PDB entry 8EFQ | electron microscopy, 3.30 A resolution | chains P and R of the 5 polymer chains in the assembly

== Chain P ==
Molecule: Damgo
Amino-acid sequence (4 residues; each row starts with the number of its first residue):
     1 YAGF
Glycans and other covalent adducts: ethanolamine (ETA) linked to F4
Modified residues: A2 (D-alanine; DAL); F4 (N-methylphenylalanine; MEA)

== Chain R ==
Molecule: Mu-type opioid receptor
From: Homo sapiens
UniProtKB: P35372 (OPRM_HUMAN); residues 2-368 here = UniProt positions 2-368
Amino-acid sequence (367 residues; row label = number of the first residue in the row):
     2 DSSAAPTNASNCTDALAYSSCSPAPSPGSWVNLSHLDGNLSDPCGPNRTD
    52 LGGRDSLCPPTGSPSMITAITIMALYSIVCVVGLFGNFLVMYVIVRYTKM
   102 KTATNIYIFNLALADALATSTLPFQSVNYLMGTWPFGTILCKIVISIDYY
   152 NMFTSIFTLCTMSVDRYIAVCHPVKALDFRTPRNAKIINVCNWILSSAIG
   202 LPVMFMATTKYRQGSIDCTLTFSHPTWYWENLLKICVFIFAFIMPVLIIT
   252 VCYGLMILRLKSVRMLSGSKEKDRNLRRITRMVLVVVAVFIVCWTPIHIY
   302 VIIKALVTIPETTFQTVSWHFCIALGYTNSCLNPVLYAFLDENFKRCFRE
   352 FCIPTSSNIEQQNSTRI
Unresolved in the structure: 2-66, 350-368
Disulfides: C142-C219
Swiss-Prot annotation at these positions:
  - motif: N334 to Y338 (NPxxY)
  - modified residue: Y168 (Phosphotyrosine), S365 (Phosphoserine)
  - lipidation: C353 (S-palmitoyl cysteine)
  - glycosylation (N-linked (GlcNAc...) asparagine): N9, N12, N33, N40, N48
  - mutagenesis: C142 (C142A/S: Abolishes ligand binding; when associated with A-219 or S-219), C219 (C219A/S: Abolishes ligand binding; when associated with A-142 or S-142), K273 (K273A: Impairs interaction with calmodulin), R275 (R275A: Impairs interaction with calmodulin)
Reported in the primary citation:
  - mutagenesis - W295A, W320A: abolished signaling with Damgo (chain P)
  - mutagenesis - N152A: increased signaling
  - mutagenesis - D149A, Y150A: decreased signaling in response to ohmefentanyl
  - specificity-determining residues: N129, W320 (proposed by the authors, not directly observed)
  - mutagenesis - I298A, W320A, I324A: decreased signaling in response to sufentanil
  - mutagenesis - I298A, W320A, I324A: decreased signaling in response to remifentanil

== Chain P / chain R interface ==
Residue-residue contacts (18):
  Y1(P) - D149(R)  hydrogen bond (backbone-side chain)
  Y1(P) - M153(R)  hydrophobic
  Y1(P) - V238(R)  hydrophobic
  Y1(P) - I298(R)  hydrophobic
  Y1(P) - H299(R)
  Y1(P) - V302(R)
  Y1(P) - I324(R)
  Y1(P) - Y328(R)
  A2(P) - I298(R)
  A2(P) - V302(R)
  A2(P) - W320(R)
  A2(P) - I324(R)
  G3(P) - Q126(R)
  G3(P) - I324(R)
  F4(P) - Q126(R)
  F4(P) - N129(R)
  F4(P) - V145(R)
  F4(P) - C219(R)
Also at the interface, not in a pair above, chain R (16 interface residues in all): W135, I146, Y150

== Summary ==
Chain P and chain R form an interface of 4 and 16 residues respectively, with 1 hydrogen bond. Its one
hydrogen-bonded contact is Y1(P)-D149(R). Covalently linked ethanolamine: at F4(P). From the paper: I298A,
W320A and I324A of chain R reduce signaling in response to sufentanil; specificity determinants N129(R) and
W320(R); 7 substitutions were tested in all.
Here chain P is Damgo and chain R is Mu-type opioid receptor (Homo sapiens). Entry 8EFQ (DAMGO-bound mu-opioid
receptor-Gi complex) was determined by electron microscopy together with 8EF5, 8EF6, 8EFB, 8EFL and 8EFO from
the same study.
